5WPL - chains A and C of the 3 polymer chains in the assembly; structure by X-ray diffraction, 2.15 A resolution.

Chain A:
Name: GTPase HRas
Source organism: Homo sapiens
Reference sequence: P01112 (RASH_HUMAN); residue numbers follow UniProt; this construct covers 1-166
Chain sequence (166 residues; each row starts with the number of its first residue):
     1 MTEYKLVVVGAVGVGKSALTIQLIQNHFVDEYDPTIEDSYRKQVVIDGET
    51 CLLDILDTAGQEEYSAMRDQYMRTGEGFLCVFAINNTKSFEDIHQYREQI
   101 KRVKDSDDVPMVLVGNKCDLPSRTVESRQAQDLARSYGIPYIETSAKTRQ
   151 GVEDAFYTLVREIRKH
Unresolved in the structure: 1
Construct notes: variant V12 (Gly in P01112); conflict P121 (Ala in P01112), S122 (Ala in P01112), K165 (Gln in P01112)
Ion coordination: Mg2+: S17 (together with GMP-PNP); Ca2+ site 1 near Q25 (its only coordinating residue here); Ca2+ site 2: E63 (shared with 1 residue of chain B; 1 residue of chain I); Ca2+ site 3: E63, Y64 (shared with 2 residues of chain I)
Small-molecule neighbours: GMP-PNP (GNP; phosphoaminophosphonic acid-guanylate ester): A11, V12, G13, V14, G15, K16, S17, A18, F28, T58, A59, G60, N116, K117, D119, L120, S145, A146, K147
What the authors report for this chain:
  - mutagenesis - D38P: abolished binding to Raf RBD
  - mutagenesis - D38P (2.3-fold): increased binding to 225-11
  - mutagenesis - T35A: unchanged binding to Ras-binding peptide (chain C)

Chain C:
Name: Ras-binding peptide
Chain sequence (32 residues; numbered 1 to 32; the number before each row is that of its first residue):
     1 GPRRPRCPGDDASIEDLHEYWARLWNYLYAVA
Unresolved in the structure: 1
Ion coordination: Mg2+: D16 (shared with 1 residue of chain G; 1 residue of chain H); Ca2+: D16, E19 (shared with 2 residues of chain G)
What the authors report for this chain:
  - mutagenesis - A30R: increased binding to KRas-GppNHp
  - mutagenesis - A30R: increased binding to KRas-GDP

How chain A and chain C interact:
Residue-residue contacts (6; chain A residue first):
  M67(A) with H18(C)
  Q70(A) with H18(C), hydrogen bond; W21(C)
  Y71(A) with H18(C), hydrogen bond; W21(C), hydrophobic
  T74(A) with W21(C)
Also at the interface, not in a pair above, chain A (5 interface residues in all): K5
Also at the interface, not in a pair above, chain C (5 interface residues in all): I14, E15, W25
The authors on this interface:
  - interface residues, chain C: H18(C), W21(C)
  - hot spots on chain C (mutagenesis) - N26A: abolished binding to GTPase HRas (chain A)
  - hot spots on chain C (mutagenesis) - W21A, W25A: decreased binding to GTPase HRas (chain A)

In short:
The chain A/chain C interface involves 5 residues from each chain, with 2 hydrogen bonds. Polar contacts
include Q70(A)-H18(C) and Y71(A)-H18(C). Bound to chain A: GMP-PNP. From the paper: W21A and W25A of chain C
reduce binding to GTPase HRas (chain A); interface residues H18(C) and W21(C); 6 substitutions were tested in
all.
Chain A is GTPase HRas (Homo sapiens) and chain C is Ras-binding peptide; the structure, KRas G12V, bound to
GppNHp and miniprotein 225-11, was determined by X-ray diffraction, deposited together with 5WHA, 5WHB, 5WHE,
5WLB and 5WPM.
